PDB entry 7CNO | X-ray diffraction, 2.50 A resolution | chains D and E of the 6 polymer chains in the assembly

[Chain D]
Name: Tubulin beta chain
Organism: Sus scrofa
Reference sequence: A0A287AGU7 (A0A287AGU7_PIG); the author numbering skips numbers that UniProt does not, so the offset changes along the chain: 1-42 = UniProt 1-42; 45-360 = UniProt 43-358; 369-455 = UniProt 359-445
Chain sequence (445 residues; numbered 1 to 455; 10 numbers in that range are skipped by the numbering (no residue carries them; nothing is unmodelled there); the number before each row is that of its first residue):
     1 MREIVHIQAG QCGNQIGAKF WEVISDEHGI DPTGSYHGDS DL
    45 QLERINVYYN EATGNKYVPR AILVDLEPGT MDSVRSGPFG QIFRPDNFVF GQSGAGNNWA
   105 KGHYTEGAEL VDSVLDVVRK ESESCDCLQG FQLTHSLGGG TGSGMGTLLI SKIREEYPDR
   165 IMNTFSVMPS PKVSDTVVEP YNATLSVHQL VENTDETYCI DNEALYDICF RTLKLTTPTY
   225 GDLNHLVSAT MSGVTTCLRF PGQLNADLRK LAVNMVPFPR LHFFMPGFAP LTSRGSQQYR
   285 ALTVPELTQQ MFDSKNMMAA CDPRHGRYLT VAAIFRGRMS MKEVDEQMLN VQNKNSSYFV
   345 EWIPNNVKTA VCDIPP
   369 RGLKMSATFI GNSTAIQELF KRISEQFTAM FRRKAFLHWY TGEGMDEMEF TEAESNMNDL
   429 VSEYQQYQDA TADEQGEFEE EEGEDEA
Disordered / not traced: 1, 278-285, 442-455
Ligand contacts:
  - GDP (guanosine-5'-diphosphate): G10, Q11, C12, Q15, I16, D69, A99, N101, S140, G142, G143, G144, T145, G146, V171, P173, S178, E183, N206, Y224, L227, N228
  - Phomopsin A (HOS): Q15, P175, K176, V177, S178, D179, Y210, T220, T221, P222, T223, Y224, G225, D226

[Chain E]
Name: Stathmin-4
Organism: Mus musculus
Reference sequence: P63042 (STMN4_MOUSE); residues 5-145 here correspond to UniProt positions 49-189 (UniProt number = residue number + 44)
Chain sequence (143 residues; row label = number of the first residue in the row):
     3 MADMEVIELN KCTSGQSFEV ILKPPSFDGV PEFNASLPRR RDPSLEEIQK KLEAAEERRK
    63 YQEAELLKHL AEKREHEREV IQKAIEENNN FIKMAKEKLA QKMESNKENR EAHLAAMLER
   123 LQEKDKHAEE VRKNKELKEE ASR
Disordered / not traced: 3-5, 29-43, 143-145
Construct notes: initiating methionine (3); expression tag (4)

[Interface between chain D and chain E]
Pairs across the interface - 19 pairs, chain D then chain E:
  Y108(D) - H129(E)  hydrogen bond
  Y108(D) - A130(E)  hydrophobic
  Y108(D) - V133(E)  hydrophobic
  Y108(D) - R134(E)  hydrogen bond (backbone-side chain)
  A112(D) - R134(E)
  S155(D) - L123(E)
  S155(D) - K126(E)
  K156(D) - D127(E)  salt bridge
  E159(D) - L120(E)
  E159(D) - L123(E)
  E159(D) - D127(E)
  P162(D) - L116(E)  hydrophobic
  P162(D) - M119(E)  hydrophobic
  Q193(D) - K126(E)  hydrogen bond
  G410(D) - K137(E)
  E411(D) - V133(E)
  E411(D) - K137(E)  salt bridge
  G412(D) - V133(E)
  E417(D) - H129(E)  salt bridge
Also at the interface, not in a pair above, chain D (16 interface residues in all): T109, R158, D163, N197, M413
Also at the interface, not in a pair above, chain E (14 interface residues in all): R112, Q124, N136

[In short]
Chain D and chain E form an interface of 16 and 14 residues respectively, with 3 hydrogen bonds and 3 salt
bridges. Polar pairs include K156(D)-D127(E), E411(D)-K137(E) and E417(D)-H129(E). Ligands of chain D: GDP and
Phomopsin A.
Here chain D is Tubulin beta chain (Sus scrofa) and chain E is Stathmin-4 (Mus musculus). Entry 7CNO
(Phomopsin A in complex with tubulin) was determined by X-ray diffraction, deposited together with 7CNM and
7CNN.
